Entry 3NOS (X-ray diffraction, 2.40 A resolution); this record covers chains A and B.

# Chain A (and B)
Name: Endothelial nitric-oxide synthase
Source organism: Homo sapiens
Notes: EC 1.14.13.39; fragment: oxygenase domain; chain B of this document is another copy of the same molecule, construct and numbering; everything in this record applies to it too
Reference sequence: P29474 (NOS3_HUMAN); residues 66-492 here = UniProt positions 66-492
Sequence (427 residues; each row starts with the number of its first residue):
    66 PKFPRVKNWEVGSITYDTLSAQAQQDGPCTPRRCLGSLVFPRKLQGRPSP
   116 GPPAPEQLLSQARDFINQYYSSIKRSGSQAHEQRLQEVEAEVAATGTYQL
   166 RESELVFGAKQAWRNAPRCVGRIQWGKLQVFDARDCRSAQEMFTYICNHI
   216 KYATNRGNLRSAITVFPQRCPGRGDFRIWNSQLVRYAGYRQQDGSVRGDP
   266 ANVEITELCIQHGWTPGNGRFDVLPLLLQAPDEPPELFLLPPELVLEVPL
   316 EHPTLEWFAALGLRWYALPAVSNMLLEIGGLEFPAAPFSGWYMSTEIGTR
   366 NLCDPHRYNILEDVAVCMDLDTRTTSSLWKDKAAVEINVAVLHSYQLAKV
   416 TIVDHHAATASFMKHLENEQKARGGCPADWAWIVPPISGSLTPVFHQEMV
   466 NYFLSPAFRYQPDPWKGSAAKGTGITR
Disordered / not traced: 66, 108-121, 481-492
Metal / ion sites: Zn2+: Cys94, Cys99 (shared with Cys94(B), Cys99(B) of chain B); heme Fe near Cys184 (its only coordinating residue here)
Residues lining bound ligands:
  - tetrahydrobiopterin (H4B), molecule 1: Ser102, Val104, Arg365, Ala446, Trp447
  - tetrahydrobiopterin (H4B), molecule 2: Trp445, Phe460, His461, Gln462, Glu463
  - N-omega-hydroxy-L-arginine (HAR): Gln247, Arg250, Trp330, Tyr331, Pro334, Val336, Phe353, Ser354, Gly355, Trp356, Tyr357, Glu361, Asn366
  - heme (HEM): Trp178, Ala181, Arg183, Cys184, Val185, Gly186, Gln189, Leu193, Ser226, Met339, Phe353, Ser354, Gly355, Trp356, Met358, Glu361, Val418, Trp447, Phe473, Tyr475
Swiss-Prot annotation at these positions:
  - region: Thr491, Arg492 (Calmodulin-binding)
  - binding site (Zn(2+)): Cys94, Cys99
  - binding site ((6R)-L-erythro-5,6,7,8-tetrahydrobiopterin): Ser102, Arg365, Ala446, Trp447, Phe460
  - binding site (heme b): Cys184, Tyr475
  - binding site (L-arginine): Gln247, Trp356, Tyr357, Glu361, Asn366
  - modified residue: Ser114 (Phosphoserine)
  - natural variant: Glu298 (D298E: this construct carries the variant), Arg474 (R474C: Found in a colorectal cancer sample)
  - mutagenesis: Ser114 (S114A: Reduced nitrite (NO) production)

# Interface between chain A and chain B
Contacting residue pairs (119):
  Lys67(A) with Arg98(B)
  Pro69(A) with Arg98(B); Leu100(B), hydrophobic
  Trp74(A) with Val104(B); Phe105(B), hydrophobic
  Glu75(A) with Pro370(B); His371(B), hydrogen bond (backbone-side chain)
  Ser85(A) with Arg97(B)
  Ala86(A) with Arg97(B), hydrogen bond (backbone-side chain)
  Gln87(A) with Arg97(B)
  Ala88(A) with Arg97(B), hydrogen bond (backbone-side chain)
  Gln89(A) with Pro96(B)
  Gln90(A) with Pro96(B); Arg97(B), hydrogen bond
  Asp91(A) with Pro96(B), hydrogen bond (backbone-backbone)
  Gly92(A) with Pro96(B), hydrogen bond (backbone-backbone)
  Cys94(A) with Cys94(B), hydrophobic; Thr95(B); Pro96(B); Cys99(B), hydrophobic
  Thr95(A) with Cys94(B)
  Pro96(A) with Gln89(B); Gln90(B); Asp91(B), hydrogen bond (backbone-backbone); Gly92(B), hydrogen bond (backbone-backbone); Cys94(B)
  Arg97(A) with Ser85(B); Ala86(B); Ala88(B), hydrogen bond (side chain-backbone); Gln89(B); Gln90(B), hydrogen bond; Tyr467(B)
  Arg98(A) with Lys67(B); Val465(B); Asn466(B)
  Cys99(A) with Cys94(B), hydrophobic; Cys99(B), hydrophobic; Val465(B); Asn466(B), hydrogen bond (backbone-backbone)
  Leu100(A) with Pro69(B), hydrophobic; Val465(B), hydrophobic
  Ser102(A) with Trp445(B); Glu463(B); Met464(B), hydrogen bond (side chain-backbone)
  Leu103(A) with Glu463(B)
  Val104(A) with Trp74(B); Glu463(B), hydrogen bond (backbone-side chain)
  Phe105(A) with Trp74(B), hydrophobic
  Thr364(A) with Ser455(B)
  Arg365(A) with Ser455(B); Phe460(B)
  Asp369(A) with His461(B)
  Pro370(A) with Glu75(B)
  His371(A) with Glu75(B), hydrogen bond (side chain-backbone)
  Thr390(A) with Asp419(B), hydrogen bond; His421(B)
  Ser391(A) with Leu407(B); Gln411(B), hydrogen bond; Asp419(B), hydrogen bond (backbone-side chain)
  Ser392(A) with Val404(B)
  Leu393(A) with Val400(B); Asn403(B); Val404(B), hydrophobic; Leu407(B), hydrophobic; His420(B)
  Lys395(A) with Leu456(B)
  Asp396(A) with His420(B), salt bridge; His421(B), salt bridge; Ser453(B), hydrogen bond; Leu456(B)
  Lys397(A) with Val400(B); Glu401(B), salt bridge
  Ala399(A) with Leu456(B), hydrophobic
  Val400(A) with Lys397(B)
  Glu401(A) with Lys397(B), salt bridge
  Asn403(A) with Leu393(B)
  Val404(A) with Ser392(B); Leu393(B), hydrophobic
  Leu407(A) with Ser391(B); Leu393(B), hydrophobic
  Gln411(A) with Ser391(B)
  Asp419(A) with Thr390(B), hydrogen bond; Ser391(B), hydrogen bond (side chain-backbone)
  His420(A) with Leu393(B); Asp396(B), salt bridge
  His421(A) with Thr390(B); Leu393(B); Asp396(B), salt bridge
  Trp445(A) with Ser102(B); Ala446(B), hydrophobic
  Ala446(A) with Trp445(B), hydrophobic
  Pro451(A) with Ser453(B); Gly454(B), hydrogen bond (backbone-backbone); Ser455(B), hydrogen bond (backbone-backbone)
  Ile452(A) with Ser453(B)
  Ser453(A) with Asp396(B), hydrogen bond; Pro451(B); Ser453(B)
  Gly454(A) with Pro451(B), hydrogen bond (backbone-backbone)
  Ser455(A) with Thr364(B); Arg365(B); Pro451(B), hydrogen bond (backbone-backbone)
  Leu456(A) with Lys395(B); Ala399(B), hydrophobic
  Phe460(A) with Arg365(B)
  His461(A) with Arg365(B); Asp369(B), salt bridge
  Glu463(A) with Ser102(B); Leu103(B); Val104(B), hydrogen bond (side chain-backbone)
  Met464(A) with Cys99(B); Ser102(B), hydrogen bond (backbone-side chain)
  Val465(A) with Arg98(B); Cys99(B); Leu100(B), hydrophobic
  Asn466(A) with Arg98(B); Cys99(B), hydrogen bond (backbone-backbone)
  Tyr467(A) with Arg97(B); Arg98(B)
Interface residues without a listed pair, chain A (64 interface residues in all): Gly101, Cys368, Leu376, Ala422
Interface residues without a listed pair, chain B (64 interface residues in all): Arg70, Gly101, Cys368, Leu376, Ala422, Ile452

# Overview
The chain A/chain B interface involves 64 residues from each chain, with 28 hydrogen bonds and 7 salt bridges.
Among the polar pairs are Asp396(A)-His420(B), Asp396(A)-His421(B) and Lys397(A)-Glu401(B). Ligands of chain
A: N-omega-hydroxy-L-arginine, heme and tetrahydrobiopterin.
Both chains are Endothelial nitric-oxide synthase (Homo sapiens). Entry 3NOS (Human endothelial nitric oxide
synthase with arginine substrate) was determined by X-ray diffraction together with 4NOS from the same study.
